PDB entry 9CXT | electron microscopy, 3.40 A resolution | chains B and D of the 6 polymer chains in the assembly

# Chain B (and D)
Name: Hemagglutinin HA2 chain, Green fluorescent protein fusion
Organism: Influenza A virus (strain A/Hong Kong/1/1968 H3N2)
Notes: chain D of this document is another copy of the same molecule, construct and numbering; everything in this record applies to it too
UniProt: chimeric construct of Q91MA7, P42212: residues 0-179 from Q91MA7 (HEMA_I68A4) positions 345-524 (UniProt number = residue number + 345); residues 320-462 from P42212 positions 91-233 (UniProt number = residue number - 229)
Sequence (494 residues; each row starts with the number of its first residue; numbering starts at 0):
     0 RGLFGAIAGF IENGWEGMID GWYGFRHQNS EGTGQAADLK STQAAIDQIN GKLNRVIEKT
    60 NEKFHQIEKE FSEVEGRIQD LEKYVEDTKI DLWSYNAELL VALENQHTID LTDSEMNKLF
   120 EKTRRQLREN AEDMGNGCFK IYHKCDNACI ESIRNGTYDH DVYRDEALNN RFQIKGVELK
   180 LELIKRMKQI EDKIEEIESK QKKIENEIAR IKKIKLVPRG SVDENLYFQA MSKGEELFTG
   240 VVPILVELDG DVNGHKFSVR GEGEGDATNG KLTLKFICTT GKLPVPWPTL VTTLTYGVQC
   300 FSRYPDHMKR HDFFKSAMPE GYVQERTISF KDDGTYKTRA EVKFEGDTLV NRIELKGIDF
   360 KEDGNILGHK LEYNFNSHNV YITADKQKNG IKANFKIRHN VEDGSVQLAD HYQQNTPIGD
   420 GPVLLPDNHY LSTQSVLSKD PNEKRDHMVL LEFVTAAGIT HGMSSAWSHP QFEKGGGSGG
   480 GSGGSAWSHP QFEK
Disordered / not traced: 0-6, 172-493
Cystine bridges: Cys-144/Cys-148
Covalently attached groups: N-acetylglucosamine (NAG) linked to Asn-154
Construct notes: linker (180-319); conflict Ser-328 (Phe99 in P42212), Thr-334 (Asn105 in P42212), Phe-374 (Tyr145 in P42212), Thr-382 (Met153 in P42212), Ala-392 (Val163 in P42212), Val-400 (Ile171 in P42212), Val-435 (Ala206 in P42212); expression tag (463-493)
Curated features (UniProtKB/Swiss-Prot):
  - site: Arg-0, Gly-1 (Cleavage)
  - glycosylation: Asn-154 (N-linked (GlcNAc...) asparagine)

# How chain B and chain D interact
Residue-residue contacts - 38 pairs, chain B then chain D:
  Arg-76(B) with Glu-74(D), salt bridge; Ile-77(D); Glu-81(D), salt bridge
  Ile-77(B) with Ile-77(D), hydrophobic
  Asp-79(B) with His-64(D); Ile-66(D)
  Leu-80(B) with Ile-66(D), hydrophobic; Leu-80(D), hydrophobic; Glu-81(D)
  Tyr-83(B) with Gln-65(D); Ile-66(D), hydrophobic; Lys-68(D), hydrogen bond; Val-84(D), hydrophobic; Glu-85(D), hydrogen bond; Lys-88(D)
  Val-84(B) with Val-84(D), hydrophobic
  Thr-87(B) with Lys-88(D)
  Asp-90(B) with Asn-60(D); Lys-62(D), salt bridge
  Leu-91(B) with Leu-91(D), hydrophobic; Trp-92(D); Asn-95(D)
  Tyr-94(B) with Ile-56(D), hydrophobic; Trp-92(D), hydrophobic; Asn-95(D); Leu-99(D)
  Glu-97(B) with Val-55(D); Ile-56(D)
  Ala-101(B) with Ile-56(D), hydrophobic
  Glu-131(B) with Glu-128(D); Arg-163(D), salt bridge
  Asp-132(B) with Arg-124(D), salt bridge; Arg-127(D)
  Met-133(B) with Arg-127(D), hydrogen bond (backbone-side chain)
  Gly-134(B) with Arg-124(D)
  Arg-170(B) with Glu-128(D), salt bridge; Arg-163(D), hydrogen bond (backbone-side chain)
  Phe-171(B) with Phe-171(D), hydrophobic
Interface residues without a listed pair, chain B (22 interface residues in all): Leu-98, Leu-102, Gln-105, Tyr-141
Interface residues without a listed pair, chain D (29 interface residues in all): Glu-57, Gln-78, Leu-102, His-106, Leu-167

# Overview
22 residues of chain B face 29 of chain D across their interface; the contacts include 4 hydrogen bonds and 6
salt bridges. Among the polar pairs are Arg-76(B)/Glu-74(D), Arg-76(B)/Glu-81(D) and Asp-90(B)/Lys-62(D).
Chain B and chain D are both Hemagglutinin HA2 chain, Green fluorescent protein fusion (Influenza A virus
(strain A/Hong Kong/1/1968 H3N2)); the structure, Hemagglutinin A/Hong Kong/1/68 produced in GnTI- cells, was
determined by electron microscopy, deposited together with 9D0Y, 9D1U, 9D2M and 9CXU.
